Entry 5NJ3 (electron microscopy, 3.78 A resolution); this record covers chains B and C of the 6 polymer chains in the assembly.

# Chain B
Name: ATP-binding cassette sub-family G member 2
Source organism: Homo sapiens
Notes: engineered mutation(s): Has an N-terminal Flag-tag
UniProt: Q9UNQ0 (ABCG2_HUMAN); numbering as in UniProt (aligned over 2-655)
Sequence (664 residues; each row starts with the number of its first residue; numbers below 1 keep their minus sign (Asp-8 is residue -8)):
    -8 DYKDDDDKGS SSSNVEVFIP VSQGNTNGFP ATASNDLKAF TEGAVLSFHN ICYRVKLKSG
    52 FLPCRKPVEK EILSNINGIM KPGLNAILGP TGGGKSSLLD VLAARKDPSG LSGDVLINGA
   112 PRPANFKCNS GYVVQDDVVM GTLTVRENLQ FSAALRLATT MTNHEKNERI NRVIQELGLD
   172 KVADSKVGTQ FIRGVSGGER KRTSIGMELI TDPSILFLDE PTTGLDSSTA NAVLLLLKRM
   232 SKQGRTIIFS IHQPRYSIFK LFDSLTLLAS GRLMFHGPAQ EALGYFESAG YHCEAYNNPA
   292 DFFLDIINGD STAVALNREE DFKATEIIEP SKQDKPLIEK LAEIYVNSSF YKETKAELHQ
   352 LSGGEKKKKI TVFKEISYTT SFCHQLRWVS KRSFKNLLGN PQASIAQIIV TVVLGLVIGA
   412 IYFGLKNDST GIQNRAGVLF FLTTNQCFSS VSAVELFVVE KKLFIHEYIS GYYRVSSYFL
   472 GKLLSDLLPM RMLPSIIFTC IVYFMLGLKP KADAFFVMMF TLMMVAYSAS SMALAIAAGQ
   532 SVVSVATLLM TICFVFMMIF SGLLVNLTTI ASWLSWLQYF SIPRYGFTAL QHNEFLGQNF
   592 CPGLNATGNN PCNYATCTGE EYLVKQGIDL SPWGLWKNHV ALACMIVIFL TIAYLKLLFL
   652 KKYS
Disordered / not traced: -8 to 32, 44-64, 300-325, 355-369
Disulfide bonds: Cys592-Cys608
Glycans and other covalent adducts: N-acetylglucosamine (NAG) linked to Asn596
Construct notes: expression tag (-8 to 1)
Curated features (UniProtKB/Swiss-Prot):
  - binding site (ATP): Gly80 to Ser87, Arg184 to Glu190, Glu211, His243
  - site (Not glycosylated): Asn418, Asn557
  - modified residue: Thr362 (Phosphothreonine)
  - glycosylation: Asn596 (N-linked (GlcNAc...) asparagine)
  - natural variant: Val12 (V12M: Found in Jr(a-) blood group phenotype), Gln141 (Q141K: Associated with high serum levels of uric acid and increased risk of gout), Arg147 (R147W: Loss of protein expression), Thr153 (T153M: Decreased protein abundance), Lys360 (deletion: No effect on protein abundance), Phe373 (F373C: Decreased protein abundance), Thr421 (T421A: No effect on protein abundance), Thr434 (T434M: No effect on protein abundance), Ser476 (S476P: No effect on protein abundance), Ser572 (S572R: Decreased protein abundance), Asp620 (D620N: No effect on protein abundance)
  - mutagenesis: Met71 (M71V: Decreased protein abundance. No effect on substrate transmembrane transport), Lys86 (K86M: Decreased protein abundance. Decreased localization to the plasma membrane and retained intracellularly. Loss of ATPase-coupled transmembrane transporter activity), Glu211 (E211Q: Decreased estrone-3 sulfate ATPase-coupled transmembrane transporter activity. Decreased substrate-induced ATP hydrolysis ...), Thr362 (T362A: Loss of phosphorylation by PIM1. Decreased localization to the plasma membrane. Decreased homooligomerization. Loss of function in resistance to drug treatment ...), Arg383 (R383C: Loss of protein expression), Asn418 (N418Q: No effect), Thr435 (T435A: No effect on stability. Increased estrone-3 sulfate ATPase-coupled transmembrane transporter activity. Increased substrate-induced ATP hydrolysis. Increased substrate transport ...), Asn436 (N436A: No effect on stability. Decreased estrone-3 sulfate ATPase-coupled transmembrane transporter activity. Decreased substrate-induced ATP hydrolysis. Decreased substrate transport), Phe439 (F439A: No effect on stability. Decreased estrone-3 sulfate ATPase-coupled transmembrane transporter activity. Decreased substrate-induced ATP hydrolysis. Decreased substrate transport), Arg482 (R482D: Decreases ATPase activity; R482G/N/S/T: Increases ATPase activity; R482K/I/M/Y: No change in ATPase activity; R482T/Y: Decreases transport activity), Val546 (V546A: No effect on stability. No effect on estrone-3 sulfate ATPase-coupled transmembrane transporter activity. No effect on substrate-induced ATP hydrolysis. No effect on substrate transport ...), Met549 (M549A: No effect on stability. No effect on estrone-3 sulfate ATPase-coupled transmembrane transporter activity. No effect on substrate-induced ATP hydrolysis. No effect on substrate transport), 7 further mutagenesis entries in UniProt
From the paper describing this entry:
  - mutagenesis - E211Q: abolished catalytic activity
  - post-translational modification sites: Asn596
  - binding site for N-acetylglucosamine: Asn596
  - disease-associated variants - Q141K: decreased expression (citing earlier work)

# Chain C
Name: 5D3-Fab heavy chain
Source organism: Mus musculus
Notes: antibody fragment or engineered binder
Sequence (221 residues; each row starts with the number of its first residue):
     1 QVQLQESGPG LVKPSQSLSL TCTVTGFSIT SDYAWNWIRQ FPGKKLEWMG YINFDGGTTY
    61 NPSLRGRISI TRDTSKNQFF LQLRSVTPED TATYYCATFY GAKGTLDYWG QGTSVTVSSA
   121 KTTPPSVYPL APVCGDTSGS SVTLGCLVKG YFPEPVTLTW NSGSLSSGVH TFPAVLQSDL
   181 YTLSSSVTVT SSTWPSQSIT CNVAHPASST KVDKKIEPRG P
Disordered / not traced: 1, 133-141, 219-221
Disulfide bonds: Cys22-Cys96

# Chain B / chain C interface
Pairs across the interface - 7 pairs, chain B then chain C:
  Pro602(B) with Ala102(C)
  Asn604(B) with Gly101(C), hydrogen bond (side chain-backbone); Ala102(C), hydrogen bond (backbone-backbone); Gly104(C)
  Tyr605(B) with Phe99(C); Gly101(C), hydrogen bond (side chain-backbone); Ala102(C)
Interface residues without a listed pair, chain B (4 interface residues in all): Cys603
Interface residues without a listed pair, chain C (5 interface residues in all): Lys103
The authors on this interface:
  - epitope / paratope residues, chain B: Asn604(B)

# Summary
4 residues of chain B and 5 residues of chain C are in contact, with 3 hydrogen bonds. Polar contacts include
Asn604(B)-Gly101(C), Tyr605(B)-Gly101(C) and Asn604(B)-Ala102(C). N-acetylglucosamine is covalently linked to
Asn596(B). The paper reports a binding site for N-acetylglucosamine at Asn596(B); E211Q of chain B abolishes
catalytic activity.
Chain B is ATP-binding cassette sub-family G member 2 (Homo sapiens) and chain C is 5D3-Fab heavy chain (Mus
musculus); the structure, Structure of an ABC transporter: complete structure, was determined by electron
microscopy, deposited together with 5NIV and 5NJG.
